6VP9 - chains A and B of the 3 polymer chains in the assembly; structure by electron microscopy, 3.46 A resolution.

== Chain A ==
Molecule: N-alpha-acetyltransferase 20
Organism: Homo sapiens
Notes: EC 2.3.1.254
UniProt: P61599 (NAA20_HUMAN); numbering as in UniProt (aligned over 1-163)
Amino-acid sequence (163 residues; each row starts with the number of its first residue):
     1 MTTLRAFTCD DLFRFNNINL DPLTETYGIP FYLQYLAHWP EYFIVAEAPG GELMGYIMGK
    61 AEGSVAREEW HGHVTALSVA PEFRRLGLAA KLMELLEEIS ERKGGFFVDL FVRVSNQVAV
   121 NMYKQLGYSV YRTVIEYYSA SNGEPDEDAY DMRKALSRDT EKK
Disordered / not traced: 1, 142, 161-163
Curated features (UniProtKB/Swiss-Prot):
  - natural variant: L4 (L4P: In MRT73), M54 (M54V: In MRT73), A80 (A80V: In MRT73)
Small-molecule neighbours: carboxymethyl coenzyme A (CMC): D21, L23, T24, V74, A76, L77, S78, V79, R84, R85, L86, G87, L88, A89, A90, L110, F111, V118, A119, M122, Y123, Q125
From the paper describing this entry:
  - binding site for carboxymethyl coenzyme A: L77, V79, R84, R85, G87, L88, A89, A90, V118, M122, Y123, Q125
  - specificity-determining residues: H73
  - specificity-determining residues: T75 (proposed by the authors, not directly observed)
  - mutagenesis - R84A, R85A, G87A: unchanged catalytic activity
  - mutagenesis - Y123A: abolished catalytic activity
  - mutagenesis - Y27A, H73A, N116A, Y123F, Y138A: decreased catalytic activity
  - catalytic residues: Y123
  - binding site for carboxymethyl coenzyme A: N116 (proposed by the authors, not directly observed)
  - binding site for MDVFM peptide: E25, Y27, H73, T75, A76, F111, Y137, Y138

== Chain B ==
Molecule: N-alpha-acetyltransferase 25, NatB auxiliary subunit
Organism: Homo sapiens
UniProt: Q14CX7 (NAA25_HUMAN); residues 1-972 here = UniProt positions 1-972
Amino-acid sequence (972 residues; each row starts with the number of its first residue):
     1 MATRGHVQDP NDRRLRPIYD YLDNGNNKMA IQQADKLLKK HKDLHCAKVL KAIGLQRTGK
    61 QEEAFTLAQE VAALEPTDDN SLQALTILYR EMHRPELVTK LYEAAVKKVP NSEEYHSHLF
   121 MAYARVGEYK KMQQAGMALY KIVPKNPYYF WSVMSLIMQS ISAQDENLSK TMFLPLAERM
   181 VEKMVKEDKI EAEAEVELYY MILERLGKYQ EALDVIRGKL GEKLTSEIQS RENKCMAMYK
   241 KLSRWPECNA LSRRLLLKNS DDWQFYLTYF DSVFRLIEEA WSPPAEGEHS LEGEVHYSAE
   301 KAVKFIEDRI TEESKSSRHL RGPHLAKLEL IRRLRSQGCN DEYKLGDPEE LMFQYFKKFG
   361 DKPCCFTDLK VFVDLLPATQ CTKFINQLLG VVPLSTPTED KLALPADIRA LQQHLCVVQL
   421 TRLLGLYHTM DKNQKLSVVR ELMLRYQHGL EFGKTCLKTE LQFSDYYCLL AVHALIDVWR
   481 ETGDETTVWQ ALTLLEEGLT HSPSNAQFKL LLVRIYCMLG AFEPVVDLYS SLDAKHIQHD
   541 TIGYLLTRYA ESLGQYAAAS QSCNFALRFF HSNQKDTSEY IIQAYKYGAF EKIPEFIAFR
   601 NRLNNSLHFA QVRTERMLLD LLLEANISTS LAESIKSMNL RPEEDDIPWE DLRDNRDLNV
   661 FFSWDPKDRD VSEEHKKLSL EEETLWLRIR SLTLRLISGL PSLNHPVEPK NSEKTAENGV
   721 SSRIDILRLL LQQLEATLET GKRFIEKDIQ YPFLGPVPTR MGGFFNSGCS QCQISSFYLV
   781 NDIYELDTSG LEDTMEIQER IENSFKSLLD QLKDVFSKCK GDLLEVKDGN LKTHPTLLEN
   841 LVFFVETISV ILWVSSYCES VLRPYKLNLQ KKKKKKKETS IIMPPVFTSF QDYVTGLQTL
   901 ISNVVDHIKG LETHLIALKL EELILEDTSL SPEERKFSKT VQGKVQSSYL HSLLEMGELL
   961 KKRLETTKKL KI
Disordered / not traced: 1-12, 41-44, 706-722, 870-880, 917-930
Curated features (UniProtKB/Swiss-Prot):
  - natural variant: S789 (S789R: In a breast cancer sample)

== Chain A / chain B interface ==
Contacting residue pairs (66; chain A residue first):
  T2(A) with D261(B), hydrogen bond (backbone-backbone); D262(B); W263(B), hydrogen bond (backbone-backbone)
  T3(A) with W263(B), hydrogen bond (side chain-backbone); Q264(B), hydrogen bond (side chain-backbone)
  L4(A) with D262(B); Q264(B), hydrogen bond (backbone-side chain)
  T8(A) with E595(B)
  C9(A) with E595(B)
  D10(A) with R602(B), salt bridge
  L12(A) with I537(B); F599(B), hydrophobic
  F13(A) with I537(B), hydrophobic; T541(B); F599(B), hydrophobic; R602(B); L603(B), hydrophobic
  F15(A) with I537(B), hydrophobic; Q538(B)
  N16(A) with Q538(B), hydrogen bond; T541(B), hydrogen bond; I542(B); D657(B), hydrogen bond
  L20(A) with A506(B); L532(B), hydrophobic; Q538(B); V660(B), hydrophobic
  P22(A) with T459(B); S504(B)
  T26(A) with K535(B); I537(B)
  G28(A) with H536(B), hydrogen bond (backbone-side chain)
  I29(A) with F569(B), hydrophobic; T577(B); F599(B), hydrophobic; L603(B), hydrophobic
  P30(A) with D576(B); Y580(B), hydrophobic
  L33(A) with T577(B); Y580(B), hydrophobic; F596(B)
  Q34(A) with Y580(B)
  L36(A) with K592(B)
  A37(A) with F596(B), hydrophobic
  H38(A) with Y587(B)
  E41(A) with S226(B), hydrogen bond
  P49(A) with W263(B); R321(B); L325(B), hydrophobic
  E52(A) with T367(B)
  M54(A) with R321(B)
  E82(A) with P363(B); C364(B), hydrogen bond (backbone-backbone); F662(B)
  F83(A) with C364(B), hydrophobic; T367(B)
  R84(A) with P363(B)
  R85(A) with K362(B)
  L86(A) with R321(B); C364(B), hydrophobic
  K91(A) with N259(B), hydrogen bond
  I99(A) with I228(B), hydrophobic
  R102(A) with S226(B), hydrogen bond (side chain-backbone); E227(B), hydrogen bond (side chain-backbone)
  S115(A) with L457(B)
  V118(A) with E460(B)
Interface residues without a listed pair, chain A (48 interface residues in all): R5, A6, N19, L23, E25, Y27, P40, G50, P81, G87, N116, Q117, S141
Interface residues without a listed pair, chain B (52 interface residues in all): R318, D368, V371, L461, L510, D533, D540, N573, Q583, A584, A589, N655
The authors on this interface:
  - specific contacts: T2(A)-D261(B) (backbone contact), D10(A)-R602(B) (salt bridge), N16(A)-T541(B), N16(A)-Q538(B), N16(A)-D657(B), R102(A)-E227(B), S141(A)-K535(B) (backbone contact)
  - interface residues, chain A: L12(A), F13(A), F15(A), P22(A), T26(A), G28(A), I29(A), P30(A), L33(A), Q34(A), L36(A), A37(A), H38(A), E41(A), E82(A), F83(A), R84(A), R85(A)
  - interface residues, chain B: K362(B), P363(B), C364(B), T367(B), S504(B), A506(B), K535(B), H536(B), I537(B), D540(B), I542(B), F569(B), D576(B), T577(B), Y580(B), A584(B), Y587(B), K592(B), F596(B), F599(B), L603(B), F662(B)

== Overview ==
Chain A and chain B form an interface of 48 and 52 residues respectively, with 14 hydrogen bonds and 1 salt
bridge. Polar pairs include D10(A)-R602(B), T3(A)-W263(B) and T3(A)-Q264(B). The authors report backbone
contacts between T2(A) and D261(B) and S141(A) and K535(B); a salt bridge between D10(A) and R602(B); contacts
between N16(A) and T541(B), N16(A) and Q538(B) and N16(A) and D657(B) among others. The paper reports the
catalytic residue Y123(A); Y27A, H73A and N116A of chain A, among others, reduce catalytic activity; 9
substitutions were tested in all.
Here chain A is N-alpha-acetyltransferase 20 and chain B is N-alpha-acetyltransferase 25, NatB auxiliary
subunit, both from Homo sapiens. Entry 6VP9 (Cryo-EM structure of human NatB complex) was determined by
electron microscopy.
